3N8V - chains A and B; structure by X-ray diffraction, 3.05 A resolution.

# Chain A (and B)
Molecule: Prostaglandin G/H synthase 1
From: Ovis aries
Notes: EC 1.14.99.1; chain B of this document is another copy of the same molecule, construct and numbering; everything in this record applies to it too
UniProt: P05979 (PGH1_SHEEP); residues 32-584 here = UniProt positions 32-584
Sequence (553 residues; row label = number of the first residue in the row):
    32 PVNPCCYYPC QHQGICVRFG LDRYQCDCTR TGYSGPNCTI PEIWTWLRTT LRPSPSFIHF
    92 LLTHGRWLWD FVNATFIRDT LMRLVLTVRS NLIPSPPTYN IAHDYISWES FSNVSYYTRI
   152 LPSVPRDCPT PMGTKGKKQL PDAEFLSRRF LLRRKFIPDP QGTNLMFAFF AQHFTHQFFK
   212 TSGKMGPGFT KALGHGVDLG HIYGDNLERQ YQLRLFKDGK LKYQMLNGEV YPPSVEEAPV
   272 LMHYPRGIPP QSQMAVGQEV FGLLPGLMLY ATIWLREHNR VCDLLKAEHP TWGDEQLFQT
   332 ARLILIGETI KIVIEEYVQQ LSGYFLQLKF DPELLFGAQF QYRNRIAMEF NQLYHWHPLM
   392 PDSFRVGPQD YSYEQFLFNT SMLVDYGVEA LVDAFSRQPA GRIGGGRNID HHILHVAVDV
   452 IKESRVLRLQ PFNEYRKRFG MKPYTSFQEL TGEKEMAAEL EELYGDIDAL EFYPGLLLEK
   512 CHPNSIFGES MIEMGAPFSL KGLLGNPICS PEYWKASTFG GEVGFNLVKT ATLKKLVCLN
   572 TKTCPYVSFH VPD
Differences from the reference sequence: conflict L92 (Met in P05979)
Disulfide bonds: C36-C47, C37-C159, C41-C57, C59-C69, C569-C575
Covalent attachments: glycan linked to N68, N144; N-acetylglucosamine (NAG) linked to N410
Ligand contacts: heme (HEM): Y148, A199, A202, Q203, T206, H207, F210, K211, T212, L295, N382, Y385, H386, W387, H388, M391, Y404, L408, I444, H446, V447
Curated features (UniProtKB/Swiss-Prot):
  - active site: H207 (Proton acceptor), Y385 (For cyclooxygenase activity)
  - binding site (heme b): H388
  - site: N104 (Not glycosylated), S530 (Aspirin-acetylated serine)
  - glycosylation (N-linked (GlcNAc...) asparagine): N68, N144, N410
  - natural variant: G164 (D164G: this construct carries the variant), E520 (E520K; E520Q)
  - mutagenesis: Y385 (Y385F: Abolishes cyclooxygenase activity)
What the authors report for this chain:
  - catalytic residues: Y385 (citing earlier work)
  - conformationally variable residues (loop rearrangement, order/disorder transition): H90, E510 to S516
  - self-association interface (contacts with another copy of this molecule): L123 to P127, S541 to E543

# Chain A / chain B interface
Contacting residue pairs - 102 pairs, chain A then chain B:
  I46(A) with S548(B)
  V48(A) with S548(B)
  R49(A) with H320(B); T322(B)
  F50(A) with E319(B); H320(B)
  G51(A) with E319(B), hydrogen bond (backbone-backbone); P321(B); T322(B), hydrogen bond (backbone-side chain)
  D58(A) with K546(B); A547(B); S548(B), hydrogen bond
  R61(A) with F367(B); P542(B), hydrogen bond (side chain-backbone); W545(B), hydrogen bond (side chain-backbone); K546(B)
  P125(A) with E543(B)
  S126(A) with E543(B)
  P127(A) with P538(B), hydrophobic; S541(B); E543(B); Y544(B)
  P128(A) with Y544(B), hydrogen bond (backbone-side chain)
  T129(A) with E543(B)
  H134(A) with E326(B), salt bridge
  Y136(A) with E326(B); Q327(B), hydrogen bond (side chain-backbone); Q330(B)
  I137(A) with L334(B); E543(B); Y544(B), hydrophobic; T549(B)
  S138(A) with Q330(B); L334(B)
  W139(A) with D229(B); Q330(B); R333(B); N537(B); P538(B), hydrophobic
  E140(A) with L238(B)
  F142(A) with P538(B), hydrophobic; Y544(B)
  D229(A) with W139(B)
  L238(A) with E140(B)
  E319(A) with F50(B); G51(B), hydrogen bond (backbone-backbone)
  H320(A) with V48(B); R49(B), hydrogen bond (side chain-backbone); F50(B)
  P321(A) with G51(B)
  T322(A) with R49(B); G51(B), hydrogen bond (side chain-backbone); L52(B)
  W323(A) with R49(B)
  E326(A) with H134(B), salt bridge; Y136(B)
  Q327(A) with Y136(B), hydrogen bond (backbone-side chain)
  Q330(A) with Y136(B); S138(B); W139(B); E140(B)
  R333(A) with W139(B)
  L334(A) with I137(B); S138(B); W139(B)
  F367(A) with R61(B); Q370(B), hydrogen bond (backbone-side chain)
  G368(A) with Q370(B), hydrogen bond (backbone-side chain)
  A369(A) with Q370(B), hydrogen bond (backbone-side chain)
  Q370(A) with F367(B), hydrogen bond (side chain-backbone); G368(B), hydrogen bond (side chain-backbone); A369(B), hydrogen bond (side chain-backbone)
  F371(A) with Q372(B), hydrogen bond (backbone-side chain)
  Q372(A) with F371(B), hydrogen bond (side chain-backbone); Q372(B); Y373(B), hydrogen bond (side chain-backbone)
  Y373(A) with Q372(B), hydrogen bond (backbone-side chain); R374(B)
  R374(A) with Y373(B), hydrogen bond (side chain-backbone); R374(B)
  N537(A) with W139(B)
  P538(A) with W139(B), hydrophobic; F142(B), hydrophobic
  S541(A) with P127(B)
  P542(A) with R61(B), hydrogen bond (backbone-side chain)
  E543(A) with P125(B); S126(B); T129(B); I137(B)
  Y544(A) with P127(B); P128(B), hydrogen bond (side chain-backbone); I137(B), hydrophobic; F142(B)
  W545(A) with R61(B), hydrogen bond (backbone-side chain)
  K546(A) with D58(B)
  A547(A) with D58(B)
  S548(A) with I46(B); V48(B); D58(B), hydrogen bond
  T549(A) with I137(B)
  G551(A) with F50(B)
  G552(A) with F50(B)
Also at the interface, not in a pair above, chain A (58 interface residues in all): L52, T60, I124, G225, I337, L366
Also at the interface, not in a pair above, chain B (59 interface residues in all): Q44, T60, G225, V228, Q241, W323, I337, G551, G552

# Overview
The interface between chain A and chain B involves 58 residues on one side and 59 on the other, with 26
hydrogen bonds and 2 salt bridges. Polar contacts include H134(A)-E326(B), G51(A)-T322(B) and D58(A)-S548(B).
Ligands of chain A: heme. Covalently linked N-acetylglucosamine: at N410(A). From the paper: the catalytic
residue Y385(A); conformational variability at H90(A) and E510(A).
Chain A and chain B are both Prostaglandin G/H synthase 1 (Ovis aries); the structure, Crystal Structure of
Unoccupied Cyclooxygenase-1, was determined by X-ray diffraction, deposited together with 3N8W, 3N8X, 3N8Y and
3N8Z.
